PDB entry 3VDQ | X-ray diffraction, 2.20 A resolution | chains A and C of the 4 polymer chains in the assembly

[Chain A (and C)]
Name: D-3-hydroxybutyrate dehydrogenase
From: Alcaligenes faecalis
Notes: EC 1.1.1.30; chain C of this document is another copy of the same molecule, construct and numbering; everything in this record applies to it too
UniProtKB: D0VWQ0 (D0VWQ0_ALCFA); residues 1-260 here = UniProt positions 1-260
Sequence (260 residues; each row starts with the number of its first residue):
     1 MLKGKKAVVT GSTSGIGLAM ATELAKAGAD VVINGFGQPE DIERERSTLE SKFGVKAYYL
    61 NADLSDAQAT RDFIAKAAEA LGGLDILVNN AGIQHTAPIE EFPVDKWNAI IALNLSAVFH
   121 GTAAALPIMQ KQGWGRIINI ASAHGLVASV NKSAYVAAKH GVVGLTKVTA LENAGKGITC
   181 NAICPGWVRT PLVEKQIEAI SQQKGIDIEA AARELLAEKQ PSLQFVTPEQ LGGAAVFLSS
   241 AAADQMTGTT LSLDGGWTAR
Metal / ion sites: Ca2+: Arg-260 (shared with Arg-260(C) of chain C)
Small-molecule neighbours: NAD (nicotinamide-adenine-dinucleotide): Gly-11, Ser-12, Thr-13, Ser-14, Gly-15, Ile-16, Asn-34, Gly-35, Phe-36, Ala-62, Asp-63, Leu-64, Ser-65, Asn-90, Ala-91, Gly-92, Ile-93, Leu-113, Ile-140, Ala-141, Ser-142, Tyr-155, Lys-159, Pro-185, Gly-186, Trp-187, Val-188, Thr-190, Pro-191, Leu-192, Val-193

[Chain A / chain C interface]
Residue-residue contacts (8; chain A residue first):
  Val-147(A) / Ala-259(C)
  Val-147(A) / Arg-260(C)
  Ala-148(A) / Ala-259(C)  hydrogen bond (backbone-backbone)
  Ala-148(A) / Arg-260(C)
  Ala-259(A) / Val-147(C)
  Ala-259(A) / Ala-148(C)  hydrogen bond (backbone-backbone)
  Arg-260(A) / Val-147(C)
  Arg-260(A) / Ala-148(C)
Other interface residues (no listed pair), chain A (6 interface residues in all): Lys-219, Trp-257
Other interface residues (no listed pair), chain C (5 interface residues in all): Trp-257

[Overview]
6 residues of chain A and 5 residues of chain C are in contact; the contacts include 2 hydrogen bonds. Its one
hydrogen bond, Ala-148(A)/Ala-259(C), is backbone to backbone. Ligands of chain A: NAD.
Chain A and chain C are both D-3-hydroxybutyrate dehydrogenase (Alcaligenes faecalis); the structure, Crystal
structure of alcaligenes faecalis D-3-hydroxybutyrate dehydrogenase in complex with NAD(+) and acetate, was
determined by X-ray diffraction, deposited together with 2YZ7.
